Entry 8T9G (electron microscopy, 6.20 A resolution (low resolution: residue-level contacts below are approximate; hydrogen-bond / salt-bridge calls are withheld)); this record covers chains H and U of the 21 polymer chains in the assembly.

# Chain H
Molecule: 215-nt DNA strand
Sequence (215 nucleotides; numbered 7 to 221; the number before each row is that of its first residue):
     7 ATCGGGAGCT CCGACCGAAT GACATGCATG CATACAGGAT GTATATACCT GACACGTGCC
    67 TGGAGACTAG GGAGTAACCC CCTTGGCGGT TAAAACGCGG GGGACAGCGC GTACGTGCGT
   127 TTAAGCGGTG CTAGAGCTGC CTACGACCAA TGGAGCGGCC TCGGCACCGG GATCCCCCAG
   187 CCGCCGGCAG CGCAGCGCCT GACGGGCACA CAGTC

# Chain U
Molecule: Histone H2A type 1
Organism: Xenopus laevis
Reference sequence: P06897 (H2A1_XENLA); residues 0-129 here correspond to UniProt positions 1-130 (UniProt number = residue number + 1)
Chain sequence (133 residues; each row starts with the number of its first residue; numbers below 1 keep their minus sign (Ser-3 is residue -3)):
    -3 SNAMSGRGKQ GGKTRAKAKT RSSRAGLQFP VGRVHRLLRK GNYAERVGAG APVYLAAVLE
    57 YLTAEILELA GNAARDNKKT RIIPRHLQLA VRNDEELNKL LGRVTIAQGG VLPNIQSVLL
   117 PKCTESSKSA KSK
Disordered / not traced: -3 to 11, 120-129
Sequence notes: expression tag (-3 to -1); conflict Arg99 (Gly100 in P06897), Cys119 (Lys120 in P06897), Ser123 (Ala124 in P06897)
Swiss-Prot annotation at these positions:
  - modified residue: Ser1 (N-acetylserine), Lys5 (N6-(2-hydroxyisobutyryl)lysine), Lys9 (N6-(2-hydroxyisobutyryl)lysine), Lys36 (N6-(2-hydroxyisobutyryl)lysine), Lys74 (N6-(2-hydroxyisobutyryl)lysine), Lys75 (N6-(2-hydroxyisobutyryl)lysine), Lys95 (N6-(2-hydroxyisobutyryl)lysine), Gln104 (N5-methylglutamine), Lys118 (N6-(2-hydroxyisobutyryl)lysine)
  - cross-link (Glycyl lysine isopeptide (Lys-Gly)): Lys13 (interchain with G-Cter in ubiquitin), Lys15 (interchain with G-Cter in ubiquitin)

# How chain H and chain U interact
Residue-residue contacts (14):
  DA60(H) - Arg77(U)
  DG68(H) - Arg32(U)
  DG69(H) - Thr16(U)
  DG69(H) - Gly28(U)
  DG69(H) - Arg29(U)
  DG69(H) - Arg32(U)
  DA70(H) - Lys15(U)
  DA70(H) - Thr16(U)
  DA70(H) - Arg17(U)
  DA70(H) - Gly28(U)
  DG71(H) - Ala12(U)
  DG71(H) - Lys13(U)
  DG71(H) - Lys15(U)
  DG78(H) - Arg42(U)
Also at the interface, not in a pair above, chain H (7 interface residues in all): DC59
Also at the interface, not in a pair above, chain U (14 interface residues in all): Ala14, Ser18, Arg20, Glu41

# Overview
7 residues of chain H and 14 residues of chain U are in contact.
Chain H is a 215-nt DNA strand and chain U is Histone H2A type 1 (Xenopus laevis); the structure,
Automethylated PRC2 dimer bound to nucleosome, was determined by electron microscopy (same publication as 8TAS
and 8TB9).
